PDB entry 9E7L | electron microscopy, 3.33 A resolution | chains H and I of the 23 polymer chains in the assembly

Chain H (and I):
Name: V-type proton ATPase subunit c
Source organism: Saccharomyces cerevisiae
Notes: chain I of this document is another copy of the same molecule, construct and numbering; everything in this record applies to it too
Reference sequence: P25515 (VATL1_YEAST); residue numbers follow UniProt; this construct covers 1-160
Chain sequence (160 residues; each row starts with the number of its first residue):
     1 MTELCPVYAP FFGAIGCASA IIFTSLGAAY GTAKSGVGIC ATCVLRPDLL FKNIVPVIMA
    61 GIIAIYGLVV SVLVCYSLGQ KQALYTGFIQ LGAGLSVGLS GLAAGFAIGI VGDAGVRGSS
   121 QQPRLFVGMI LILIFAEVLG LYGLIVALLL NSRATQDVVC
Disordered / not traced: 1
Disulfides: Cys5-Cys160
Curated features (UniProtKB/Swiss-Prot):
  - site: Glu137 (Essential for proton translocation)
  - mutagenesis: Glu137 (E137D: Partial inactivation; E137Q/V/K: Inactivation)

Interface between chain H and chain I:
Residue-residue contacts (46):
  Thr2(H) - Val7(I)
  Leu4(H) - Val7(I)  hydrophobic
  Ala83(H) - Gln80(I)
  Tyr85(H) - Pro10(I)  hydrophobic
  Tyr85(H) - Leu78(I)
  Tyr85(H) - Gly79(I)
  Tyr85(H) - Gln80(I)
  Phe88(H) - Phe11(I)  hydrophobic
  Phe88(H) - Ala14(I)
  Ile89(H) - Leu78(I)  hydrophobic
  Gly92(H) - Ala18(I)
  Leu95(H) - Ile22(I)
  Ser100(H) - Ser25(I)
  Ala103(H) - Ser25(I)
  Ala103(H) - Leu26(I)  hydrophobic
  Ala103(H) - Ala29(I)
  Ala107(H) - Ala29(I)
  Ile110(H) - Val37(I)  hydrophobic
  Val111(H) - Gly36(I)
  Gly115(H) - Cys40(I)
  Gly118(H) - Val44(I)
  Gln122(H) - Cys43(I)
  Gln122(H) - Val44(I)  hydrogen bond (side chain-backbone)
  Gln122(H) - Pro47(I)
  Arg124(H) - Pro47(I)
  Leu125(H) - Cys43(I)  hydrophobic
  Gly128(H) - Leu50(I)
  Leu131(H) - Ile54(I)  hydrophobic
  Ile132(H) - Ile39(I)  hydrophobic
  Phe135(H) - Val57(I)  hydrophobic
  Phe135(H) - Ile58(I)  hydrophobic
  Leu139(H) - Ala28(I)  hydrophobic
  Leu139(H) - Ala29(I)
  Leu139(H) - Ala64(I)  hydrophobic
  Tyr142(H) - Ala64(I)  hydrophobic
  Tyr142(H) - Ile65(I)
  Tyr142(H) - Leu68(I)  hydrophobic
  Val146(H) - Leu68(I)  hydrophobic
  Val146(H) - Ser71(I)
  Leu150(H) - Cys17(I)  hydrophobic
  Leu150(H) - Cys75(I)  hydrophobic
  Arg153(H) - Cys75(I)
  Arg153(H) - Leu78(I)  hydrogen bond (side chain-backbone)
  Asp157(H) - Gln80(I)
  Val158(H) - Gln80(I)
  Val159(H) - Gln80(I)  hydrogen bond (backbone-side chain)
Interface residues without a listed pair, chain H (37 interface residues in all): Glu3, Leu84, Ser96, Leu99, Ala114, Gln121, Leu149
Interface residues without a listed pair, chain I (37 interface residues in all): Glu3, Tyr8, Ile21, Thr32, Ala33, Val72, Tyr76

Overview:
Chain H and chain I each contribute 37 residues to their interface; the contacts include 3 hydrogen bonds.
Polar contacts include Gln122(H)-Val44(I), Arg153(H)-Leu78(I) and Val159(H)-Gln80(I). UniProt lists one
mutagenesis site on chain H.
Chain H and chain I are both V-type proton ATPase subunit c (Saccharomyces cerevisiae); the structure, Yeast
V-ATPase Vo proton channel bound to nanobody 2WVA7, was determined by electron microscopy, deposited together
with 9E76 and 9MJ4.
